Entry 6OTF (electron microscopy, 3.10 A resolution); this record covers chains A and C of the 3 polymer chains in the assembly.

Chain A (and C):
Name: Viral protein 1
Source organism: Snow Mountain virus
Notes: chain C of this document is another copy of the same molecule, construct and numbering; everything in this record applies to it too
Reference sequence: Q80RD6 (Q80RD6_9CALI); residues 1-542 here = UniProt positions 1-542
Amino-acid sequence (542 residues; each row starts with the number of its first residue):
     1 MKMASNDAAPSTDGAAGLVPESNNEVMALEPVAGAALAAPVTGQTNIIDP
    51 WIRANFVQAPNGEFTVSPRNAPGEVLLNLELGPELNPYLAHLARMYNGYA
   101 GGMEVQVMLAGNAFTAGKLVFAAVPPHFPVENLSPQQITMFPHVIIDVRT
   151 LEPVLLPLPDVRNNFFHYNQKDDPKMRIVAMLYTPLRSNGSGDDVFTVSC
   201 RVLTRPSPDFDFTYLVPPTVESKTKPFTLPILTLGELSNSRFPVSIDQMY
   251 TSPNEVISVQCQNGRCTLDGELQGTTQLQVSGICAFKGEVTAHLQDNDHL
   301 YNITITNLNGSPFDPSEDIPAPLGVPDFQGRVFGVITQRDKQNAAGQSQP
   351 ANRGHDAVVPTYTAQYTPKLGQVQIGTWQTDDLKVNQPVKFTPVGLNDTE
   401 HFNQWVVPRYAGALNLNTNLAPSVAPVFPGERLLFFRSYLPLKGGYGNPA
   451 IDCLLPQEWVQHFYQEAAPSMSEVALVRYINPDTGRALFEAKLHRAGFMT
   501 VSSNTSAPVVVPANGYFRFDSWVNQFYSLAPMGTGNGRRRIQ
Not modelled in the structure: 1-25, 190-194, 533-542 (chain C: 1-25, 533-542)
Metal / ion sites: Zn2+: His293, His299
What the authors report for this chain:
  - Zn2+ coordination: His293, His299
  - conformationally variable residues (side-chain flip): Asp382

Chain A / chain C interface:
Residue-residue contacts - 34 pairs, chain A then chain C:
  Pro40(A) - Val32(C)
  Pro40(A) - Ala33(C)  hydrogen bond (backbone-backbone)
  Val41(A) - Val32(C)  hydrophobic
  Val41(A) - Leu37(C)  hydrophobic
  Val41(A) - Val161(C)
  Val41(A) - Arg162(C)
  Thr42(A) - Val32(C)
  Gly43(A) - Glu30(C)  hydrogen bond (backbone-backbone)
  Gln44(A) - Glu30(C)
  Thr45(A) - Glu30(C)
  Asn97(A) - Pro125(C)
  Asn164(A) - Asn163(C)
  Phe165(A) - Asn163(C)
  Phe165(A) - Asn164(C)
  Phe165(A) - Phe165(C)  hydrophobic
  Phe166(A) - Arg162(C)
  Phe166(A) - Asn163(C)  hydrogen bond (backbone-side chain)
  Tyr168(A) - Pro126(C)
  Tyr168(A) - Arg162(C)
  Tyr168(A) - Asn163(C)
  Gln170(A) - His127(C)
  Lys171(A) - His127(C)
  Tyr214(A) - Leu29(C)
  Tyr214(A) - Ala123(C)  hydrogen bond (side chain-backbone)
  Tyr214(A) - Pro125(C)  hydrophobic
  Tyr214(A) - Pro142(C)
  Val216(A) - Phe128(C)  hydrophobic
  Pro217(A) - Gln137(C)
  Pro217(A) - Met140(C)  hydrophobic
  Pro217(A) - Phe141(C)
  Pro218(A) - Met140(C)
  Val220(A) - Phe128(C)  hydrophobic
  Glu221(A) - Phe128(C)
  Leu414(A) - Leu414(C)  hydrophobic
Interface residues without a listed pair, chain A (23 interface residues in all): Leu215, Ser316, Asn415
Interface residues without a listed pair, chain C (25 interface residues in all): Pro31, Pro129, Met176, Gln260, Leu416

In short:
Chain A and chain C form an interface of 23 and 25 residues respectively, with 4 hydrogen bonds. Polar
contacts include Phe166(A)-Asn163(C), Tyr214(A)-Ala123(C) and Pro40(A)-Ala33(C). The Zn2+ site is built by
His293(A) and His299(A). From the paper: Zn2+ coordination by His293(A) and His299(A); conformational
variability at Asp382(A).
Both chains are Viral protein 1 (Snow Mountain virus). Entry 6OTF (Symmetric reconstruction of human norovirus
GII.2 Snow Mountain Virus Strain VLP in T=3 symmetry) was determined by electron microscopy (same publication
as 6OU9, 6OUC, 6OUT and 6OUU).
